5YR1 - chain A; structure by X-ray diffraction, 1.72 A resolution.

[Chain A]
Name: Polyhedrin
From: Bombyx mori cytoplasmic polyhedrosis virus
UniProt: P11041 (PYHD_CPVBM); residues 1-248 here = UniProt positions 1-248
Sequence (248 residues; row label = number of the first residue in the row):
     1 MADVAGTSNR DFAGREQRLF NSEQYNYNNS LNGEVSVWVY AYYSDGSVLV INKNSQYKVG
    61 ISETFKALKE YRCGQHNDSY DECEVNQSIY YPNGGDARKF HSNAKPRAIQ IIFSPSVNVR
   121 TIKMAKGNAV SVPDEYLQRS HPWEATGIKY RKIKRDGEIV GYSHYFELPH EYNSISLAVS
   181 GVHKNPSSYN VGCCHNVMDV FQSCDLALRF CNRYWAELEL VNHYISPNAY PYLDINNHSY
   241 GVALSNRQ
Disordered / not traced: 1-7, 76-78
Sequence notes: engineered mutation Ala-13 (Arg in P11041), Cys-73 (Glu in P11041), Cys-83 (Tyr in P11041), Cys-193 (Ser in P11041), Cys-194 (Ala in P11041)
Disulfide bonds: Cys-73/Cys-83
Swiss-Prot annotation at these positions:
  - glycosylation (N-linked (GlcNAc...) asparagine): Asn-28, Asn-77, Asn-86, Asn-237
  - natural variant: His-101 (H101Y: In strain: A), Gln-248 (Q248QRLLV: In strain: A)

[In short]
Chain A is Polyhedrin (Bombyx mori cytoplasmic polyhedrosis virus); the structure, Crystal Structure of
Cypovirus Polyhedra R13A/E73C/Y83C/S193C/A194C Mutant, was determined by X-ray diffraction, deposited together
with 5YR9, 5YRA, 5YRB, 5YRC and 5YRD.
